6KW5 - chains O and B of the 28 polymer chains in the assembly; structure by electron microscopy, 10.13 A resolution (very low resolution: no residue pairs are listed; an interface is given only as per-side residue counts).

[Chain O]
Molecule: Histone H2A
From: Xenopus laevis
UniProtKB: Q6AZJ8 (Q6AZJ8_XENLA); residues 0-129 here correspond to UniProt positions 1-130 (UniProt number = residue number + 1)
Amino-acid sequence (130 residues; each row starts with the number of its first residue; numbering starts at 0):
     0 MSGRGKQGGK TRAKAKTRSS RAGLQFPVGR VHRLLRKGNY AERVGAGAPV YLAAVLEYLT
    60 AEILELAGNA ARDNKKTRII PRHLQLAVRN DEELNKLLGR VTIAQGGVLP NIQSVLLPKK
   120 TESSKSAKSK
Unresolved in the structure: 0-11, 119-129

[Chain B]
Molecule: DNA 167
Sequence (167 nucleotides; numbered 1 to 167; the number before each row is that of its first residue):
     1 GATGAGAATC CCGGTGCCGA GGCCGCTCAA TTGGTCGTAG ACAGCTCTAG CACCGCTTAA
    61 ACGCACGTAC GCGCTGTCCC CCGCGTTTTA ACCGCCAAGG GGATTACTCC CTAGTCTCCA
   121 GGCACGTGTC AGATATATAC ATCCTGAAGC TTGTCGAGAA GTACTAG
Unresolved in the structure: 1, 148-167

[How chain O and chain B interact]
At this resolution (10 A) residue pairs are not listed: 8 residues of chain O and 5 of chain B lie at the interface.

[Overview]
Chain O and chain B form an interface of 8 and 5 residues respectively.
Here chain O is Histone H2A (Xenopus laevis) and chain B is DNA 167. Entry 6KW5 (The ClassC RSC-Nucleosome
Complex) was determined by electron microscopy.
